Entry 4ZXA (X-ray diffraction, 2.49 A resolution); this record covers chains A and X of the 4 polymer chains in the assembly.

Chain A:
Molecule: Hydroquinone dioxygenase small subunit
From: Pseudomonas sp. (strain WBC-3)
Reference sequence: C1I210 (C1I210_PSEWB); residues 1-164 here = UniProt positions 1-164
Chain sequence (168 residues; each row starts with the number of its first residue; numbers below 1 keep their minus sign (Gly-3 is residue -3)):
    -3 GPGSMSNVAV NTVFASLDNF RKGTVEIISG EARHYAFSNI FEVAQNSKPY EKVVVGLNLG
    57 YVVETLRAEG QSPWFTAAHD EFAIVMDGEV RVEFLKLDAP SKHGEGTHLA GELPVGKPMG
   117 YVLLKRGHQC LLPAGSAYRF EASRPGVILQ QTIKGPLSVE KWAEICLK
Not modelled in the structure: -3 to 1
Construct notes: expression tag (-3 to 0)

Chain X:
Molecule: Hydroquinone dioxygenase large subunit
From: Pseudomonas sp. (strain WBC-3)
Reference sequence: C1I209 (C1I209_PSEWB); residues 1-339 here = UniProt positions 1-339
Chain sequence (339 residues; row label = number of the first residue in the row):
     1 MAMLESAVDS AAFADDDVQA SPPHAVTGYR SFQLGAFELS RDEYFARITW PAKGETRSHL
    61 IPADIFLRAM MRDVAWGFFY GWVNFDHVIG TRNYYGKVDL YAGTFNGTLK AAGVNYTENF
   121 ETPLIMATFK AILRDWTNAT FDPFAAPEET GSAFGRKNGE NLECIERFRI ATKRMPGLQD
   181 DSPLRNDLPV NRQFADVSQD EPEVHAAEGF EGELHAFSLF KYLSRSDVTW NPSVTSVCKA
   241 SLFCPTTEEF ILPVFHGNDR VEWFIQMSDE IVWDVGDKDD GNPRARITMR AGDVCAMPAD
   301 IRHQGYSTKR SMLMVWENAT PNLPHLYESG ELKPYPIEF
Not modelled in the structure: 1-15
Ion coordination: Cd2+: His256, Asn258, Glu262, His303 (together with 4-hydroxybenzonitrile)
Ligand contacts: 4-hydroxybenzonitrile (H8N): Trp76, Phe79, Trp230, Asn231, Pro232, Thr246, Glu248, Leu252, His256, Glu262, Phe264, Trp273, His303, Leu313, Val315

How chain A and chain X interact:
Residue-residue contacts (12):
  Asn3(A) - Ala25(X)  hydrogen bond (side chain-backbone)
  Asn3(A) - Val26(X)
  Asn3(A) - Arg156(X)  hydrogen bond (backbone-side chain)
  Val4(A) - Arg156(X)
  Ala5(A) - Arg156(X)  hydrogen bond (backbone-side chain)
  Glu22(A) - Thr56(X)
  Glu22(A) - Arg57(X)  salt bridge
  Ile23(A) - Glu55(X)
  Ile23(A) - Arg57(X)
  Ile24(A) - Lys53(X)  hydrogen bond (backbone-side chain)
  Ile24(A) - Arg57(X)
  Ile24(A) - Val114(X)  hydrophobic
Other interface residues (no listed pair), chain X (9 interface residues in all): Ala112

In short:
Chain A and chain X form an interface of 6 and 9 residues respectively; the contacts include 4 hydrogen bonds
and 1 salt bridge. Polar pairs include Glu22(A)-Arg57(X), Asn3(A)-Ala25(X) and Asn3(A)-Arg156(X). Bound to
chain X: 4-hydroxybenzonitrile.
Here chain A is Hydroquinone dioxygenase small subunit and chain X is Hydroquinone dioxygenase large subunit,
both from Pseudomonas sp. (strain WBC-3). Entry 4ZXA (Crystal Structure of hydroquinone 1,2-dioxygenase PnpCD
in complex with Cd2+ and 4-hydroxybenzonitrile) was determined by X-ray diffraction, deposited together with
4ZXC and 4ZXD.
